Entry 1HUH (X-ray diffraction, 2.20 A resolution); this record covers chain A.

== Chain A ==
Name: Carbonic anhydrase I
From: Homo sapiens
Notes: EC 4.2.1.1
UniProtKB: P00915 (CAH1_HUMAN); residues 1-260 here = UniProt positions 1-260
Amino-acid sequence (260 residues; numbered 1 to 260; the number before each row is that of its first residue):
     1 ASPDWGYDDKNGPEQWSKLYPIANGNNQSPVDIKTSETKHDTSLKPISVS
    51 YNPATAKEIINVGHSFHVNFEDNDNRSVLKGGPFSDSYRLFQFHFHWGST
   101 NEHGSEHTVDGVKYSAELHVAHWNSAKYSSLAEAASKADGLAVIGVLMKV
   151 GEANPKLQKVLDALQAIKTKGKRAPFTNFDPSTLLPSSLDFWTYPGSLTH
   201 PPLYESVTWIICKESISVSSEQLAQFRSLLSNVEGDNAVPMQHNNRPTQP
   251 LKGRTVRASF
Unresolved in the structure: 1-3
Ion coordination: Zn2+: His94, His96, His119 (together with iodide ion)
Curated features (UniProtKB/Swiss-Prot):
  - natural variant: Val143 (A143V: this construct carries the variant), Arg254 (G254R: In Guam; this construct carries the variant)

== Summary ==
The Zn2+ site is built by His94, His96 and His119.
Chain A is Carbonic anhydrase I (Homo sapiens); the structure, Differences in anionic inhibition of human
carbonic anhydrase I revealed from the structures of iodide and ..., was determined by X-ray diffraction (same
publication as 1HUG).
